Entry 6PPB (electron microscopy, 4.30 A resolution (low resolution: residue-level contacts below are approximate; hydrogen-bond / salt-bridge calls are withheld)); this record covers chains W and b of the 19 polymer chains in the assembly.

== Chain W ==
Protein: Major capsid protein
Organism: Human herpesvirus 8
UniProtKB: Q2HRA7 (MCP_HHV8P); numbering as in UniProt (aligned over 1-1376)
Sequence (1376 residues; each row starts with the number of its first residue):
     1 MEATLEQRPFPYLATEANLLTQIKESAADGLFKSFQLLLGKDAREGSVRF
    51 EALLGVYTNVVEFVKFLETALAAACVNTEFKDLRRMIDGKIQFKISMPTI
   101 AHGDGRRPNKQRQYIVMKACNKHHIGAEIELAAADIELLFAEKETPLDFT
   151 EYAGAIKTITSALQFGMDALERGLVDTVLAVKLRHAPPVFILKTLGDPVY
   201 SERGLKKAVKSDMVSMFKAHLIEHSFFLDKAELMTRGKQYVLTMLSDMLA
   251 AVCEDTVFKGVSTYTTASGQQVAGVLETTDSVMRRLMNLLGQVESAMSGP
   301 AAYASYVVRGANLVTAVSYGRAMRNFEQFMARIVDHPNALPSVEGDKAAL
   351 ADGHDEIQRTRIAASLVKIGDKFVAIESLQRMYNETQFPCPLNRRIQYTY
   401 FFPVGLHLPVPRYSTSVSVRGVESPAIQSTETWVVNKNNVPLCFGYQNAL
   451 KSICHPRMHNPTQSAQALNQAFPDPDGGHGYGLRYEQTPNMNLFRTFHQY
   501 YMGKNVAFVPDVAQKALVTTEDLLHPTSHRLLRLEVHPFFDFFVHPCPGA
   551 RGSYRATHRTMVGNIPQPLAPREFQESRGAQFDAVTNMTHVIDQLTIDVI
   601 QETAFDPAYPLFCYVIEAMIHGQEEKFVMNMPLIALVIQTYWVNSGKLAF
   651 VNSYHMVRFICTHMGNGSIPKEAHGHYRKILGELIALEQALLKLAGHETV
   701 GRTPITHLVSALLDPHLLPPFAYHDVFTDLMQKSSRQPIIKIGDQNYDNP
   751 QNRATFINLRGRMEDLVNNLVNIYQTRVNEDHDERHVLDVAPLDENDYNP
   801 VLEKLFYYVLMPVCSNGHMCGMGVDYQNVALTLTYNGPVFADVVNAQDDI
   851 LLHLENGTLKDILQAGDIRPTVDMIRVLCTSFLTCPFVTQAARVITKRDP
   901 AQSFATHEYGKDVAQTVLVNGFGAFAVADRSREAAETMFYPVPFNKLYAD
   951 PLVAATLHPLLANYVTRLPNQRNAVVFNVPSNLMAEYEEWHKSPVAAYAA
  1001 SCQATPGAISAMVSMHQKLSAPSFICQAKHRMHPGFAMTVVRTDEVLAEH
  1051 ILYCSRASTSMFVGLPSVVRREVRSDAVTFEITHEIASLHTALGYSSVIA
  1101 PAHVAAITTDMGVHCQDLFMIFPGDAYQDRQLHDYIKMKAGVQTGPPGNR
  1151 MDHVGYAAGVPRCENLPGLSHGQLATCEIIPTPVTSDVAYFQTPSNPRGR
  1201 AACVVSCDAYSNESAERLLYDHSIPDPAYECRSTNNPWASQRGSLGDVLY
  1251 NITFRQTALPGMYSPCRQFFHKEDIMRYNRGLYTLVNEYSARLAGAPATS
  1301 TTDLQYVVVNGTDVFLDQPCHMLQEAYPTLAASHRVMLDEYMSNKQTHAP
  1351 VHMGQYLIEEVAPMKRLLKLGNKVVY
Disordered / not traced: 1142-1163
Sequence notes: conflict Pro1146 (Ser in Q2HRA7), Ala1157 (Thr in Q2HRA7)

== Chain b ==
Protein: Triplex capsid protein 1
Organism: Human herpesvirus 8
UniProtKB: Q76RF6 (Q76RF6_HHV8); residues 1-331 here = UniProt positions 1-331
Sequence (331 residues; each row starts with the number of its first residue):
     1 MKVQAENAARLGRQVLGLLPPPTHRVSLTRGPEFARGVRDLLSKYAASTR
    51 PTVGSLHEALRQAPFRQPTYGDFLVYSQTFSPQEPLGTFLFSFKQEDNGS
   101 SMDMLLTPTSLFMLSGMEAAKAPQTHKVAGVWYGSGSGLADFIPNLSELM
   151 DTGEFHTLLTPVGPMVQSVHSTFVTKVTSAMKGVGLARDEPRAHVGLTLP
   201 CDMLVDLDESCPMVQRREPAGLNVTIYASLVYLRVNQRPSMALTFFQSGK
   251 GFAEVVAMIKDHFTDVIRTKYIQLRHELYINRLVFGAVCTLGTVPFDSHP
   301 VHQSLNVKGTSLPVLVFANFEAACGPWTVFL
Disordered / not traced: 1-3, 214-216, 307-310
Reported in the primary citation:
  - mutagenesis - L278R/I280R/L283E, I280R: decreased growth

== How chain W and chain b interact ==
Residue-residue contacts (39; chain W residue first):
  Glu137(W) - Arg192(b)
  Leu139(W) - Val53(b)
  Phe140(W) - His57(b)
  Phe140(W) - Leu60(b)
  Phe140(W) - Arg61(b)
  Glu142(W) - Arg13(b)
  Glu144(W) - Arg10(b)
  Ile156(W) - Val53(b)
  Ile159(W) - Val53(b)
  Ile159(W) - Leu60(b)
  Thr160(W) - Val53(b)
  Leu163(W) - Pro51(b)
  Leu163(W) - Leu56(b)
  Gln164(W) - Arg50(b)
  Gln164(W) - Pro51(b)
  Met167(W) - Ser48(b)
  Met167(W) - Thr49(b)
  Met167(W) - Pro51(b)
  Pro1066(W) - Ala47(b)
  Val1068(W) - Ser43(b)
  Val1068(W) - Lys44(b)
  Val1068(W) - Tyr45(b)
  Val1068(W) - Ala47(b)
  Arg1070(W) - Ser43(b)
  Arg1070(W) - Tyr45(b)
  Arg1070(W) - Gln62(b)
  Val1073(W) - Pro64(b)
  Arg1074(W) - Leu222(b)
  Arg1074(W) - Pro295(b)
  Arg1074(W) - Phe296(b)
  Ser1075(W) - Val184(b)
  Ser1075(W) - His194(b)
  Ser1075(W) - Asn319(b)
  Asp1076(W) - His194(b)
  Asp1076(W) - Ala318(b)
  Asp1076(W) - Asn319(b)
  Phe1080(W) - Leu60(b)
  Ala1258(W) - Met213(b)
  Leu1259(W) - Met213(b)
Other interface residues (no listed pair), chain W (26 interface residues in all): Leu131, Ala134, Ile136, Ser1067, Val1069
Other interface residues (no listed pair), chain b (29 interface residues in all): Thr52, Ala59, Asp297

== In short ==
The interface between chain W and chain b involves 26 residues on one side and 29 on the other. The paper
reports that L278R/I280R/L283E and I280R of chain b reduce growth.
Chain W is Major capsid protein and chain b is Triplex capsid protein 1, both from Human herpesvirus 8; the
structure, Kaposi's sarcoma-associated herpesvirus (KSHV), C5 portal vertex structure, was determined by
electron microscopy (same publication as 6PPD, 6PPH and 6PPI).
